Entry 8VLF (X-ray diffraction, 1.34 A resolution); this record covers chains B and P of the 4 polymer chains in the assembly.

# Chain B
Molecule: Histone-lysine N-methyltransferase ASH1L
Organism: Homo sapiens
Reference sequence: Q9NR48 (ASH1L_HUMAN); residues 4-56 here correspond to UniProt positions 2584-2636 (UniProt number = residue number + 2580)
Sequence (56 residues; numbered 1 to 56; the number before each row is that of its first residue):
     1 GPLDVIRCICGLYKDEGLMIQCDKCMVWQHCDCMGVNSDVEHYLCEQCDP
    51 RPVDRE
Unresolved in the structure: 54-56
Construct notes: expression tag (1-3)
Ion coordination: Zn2+ site 1: Cys8, Cys10, His30, Cys33; Zn2+ site 2: Cys22, Cys25, Cys45, Cys48
UniProt features mapped onto this chain:
  - zinc finger: Val5 to Arg51 (PHD-type)
What the authors report for this chain:
  - mutagenesis - W28A: abolished stability
  - mutagenesis - Q21K, D23A: unchanged binding to H3K4me3
  - mutagenesis - D15K: increased catalytic activity on H3K4me3-NCP
  - disease-associated variants - R7C, L44F, D49H: decreased binding to H3K4me3 peptide
  - mutagenesis - Q21K, D23A: unchanged binding to Histone H3.3C (chain P)

# Chain P
Molecule: Histone H3.3C
Reference sequence: Q6NXT2 (H3C_HUMAN); residues 1-12 here correspond to UniProt positions 2-13 (UniProt number = residue number + 1)
Sequence (12 residues; numbered 1 to 12; the number before each row is that of its first residue):
     1 ARTKQTARKSTG
Modified positions: Lys4 (N-trimethyllysine; M3L)
UniProt features mapped onto this chain:
  - modified residue: Arg2 (Asymmetric dimethylarginine), Thr3 (Phosphothreonine), Lys4 (Allysine), Gln5 (5-glutamyl dopamine), Thr6 (Phosphothreonine), Arg8 (Citrulline), Lys9 (N6,N6,N6-trimethyllysine), Ser10 (ADP-ribosylserine), Thr11 (Phosphothreonine)
What the authors report for this chain:
  - post-translational modification sites: Lys4

# Chain B / chain P interface
Contacting residue pairs (21):
  Asp4(B) - Lys4(P)
  Ile6(B) - Lys4(P)
  Asp15(B) - Lys4(P)
  Asp15(B) - Thr6(P)  hydrogen bond
  Gly17(B) - Lys4(P)
  Gly17(B) - Gln5(P)
  Leu18(B) - Lys4(P)
  Leu18(B) - Gln5(P)
  Met19(B) - Thr3(P)
  Met19(B) - Lys4(P)  hydrogen bond (backbone-backbone)
  Ile20(B) - Ala1(P)  hydrophobic
  Ile20(B) - Arg2(P)
  Ile20(B) - Thr3(P)
  Gln21(B) - Arg2(P)  hydrogen bond (backbone-backbone)
  Trp28(B) - Arg2(P)
  Trp28(B) - Thr3(P)
  Trp28(B) - Lys4(P)
  Ser38(B) - Thr3(P)
  Val40(B) - Ala1(P)  hydrogen bond (backbone-backbone)
  Glu41(B) - Ala1(P)  hydrogen bond (backbone-backbone)
  Tyr43(B) - Ala1(P)  hydrophobic
Also at the interface, not in a pair above, chain B (15 interface residues in all): Gly1, His42
From the paper, about this interface:
  - pairs named by the authors: Ser38(B)-Thr3(P), Glu41(B)-Ala1(P) (backbone contact)
  - interface residues, chain P: Arg2(P)

# Overview
Chain B and chain P form an interface of 15 and 6 residues respectively; the contacts include 5 hydrogen
bonds. Among the polar pairs are Asp15(B)-Thr6(P), Met19(B)-Lys4(P) and Gln21(B)-Arg2(P). The paper describes
a contact between Ser38(B) and Thr3(P); a backbone contact between Glu41(B) and Ala1(P). The paper reports
that R7C, L44F and D49H of chain B reduce binding to H3K4me3 peptide; the interface residue Arg2(P); 7
substitutions were tested in all.
Chain B is Histone-lysine N-methyltransferase ASH1L (Homo sapiens) and chain P is Histone H3.3C; the
structure, Crystal structure of Ash1L PHD finger in complex with histone H3K4me3, was determined by X-ray
diffraction, deposited together with 8VLD and 8VLH.
